PDB entry 8YDB | electron microscopy, 3.40 A resolution | chains J and T of the 12 polymer chains in the assembly

[Chain J]
Molecule: Cas8f fusion with HNH
Source organism: Selenomonas sp
Sequence (344 residues; numbered 1 to 344; the number before each row is that of its first residue):
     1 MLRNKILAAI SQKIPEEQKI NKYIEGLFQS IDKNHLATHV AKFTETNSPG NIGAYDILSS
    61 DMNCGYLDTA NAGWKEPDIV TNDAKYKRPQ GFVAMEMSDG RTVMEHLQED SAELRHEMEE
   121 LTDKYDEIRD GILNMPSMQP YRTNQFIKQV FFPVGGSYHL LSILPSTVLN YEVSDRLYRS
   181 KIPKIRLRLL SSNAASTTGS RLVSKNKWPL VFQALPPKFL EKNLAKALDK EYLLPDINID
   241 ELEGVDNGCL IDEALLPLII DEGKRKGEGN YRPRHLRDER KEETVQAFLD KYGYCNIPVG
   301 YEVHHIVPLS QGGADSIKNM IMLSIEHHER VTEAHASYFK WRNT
Not modelled in the structure: 341-344

[Chain T]
Molecule: TS
Source organism: Selenomonas sp
Sequence (32 nucleotides; each row starts with the number of its first residue):
    22 GTGGCCTTAT TAAATGACTT CTCCGCTAAT AC

[Interface between chain J and chain T]
Residue-residue contacts (13; chain J residue first):
  Lys42(J) - C47(T)  salt bridge to the phosphate
  Thr46(J) - G46(T)  phosphate contact
  Ser48(J) - C47(T)  phosphate contact
  Pro49(J) - C47(T)  phosphate contact
  Asn82(J) - C47(T)  phosphate contact
  Asn82(J) - DT48(T)  hydrogen bond to the phosphate
  Asp83(J) - C47(T)  phosphate contact
  Lys85(J) - G46(T)  base contact
  Lys85(J) - C47(T)  base contact
  Lys85(J) - DT48(T)  hydrogen bond to the sugar
  Asn193(J) - C45(T)  base contact
  Thr197(J) - C45(T)  base contact
  Thr197(J) - G46(T)  sugar contact
Other interface residues (no listed pair), chain J (13 interface residues in all): Asn47, Ala84, Tyr86, Ser191
Other interface residues (no listed pair), chain T (5 interface residues in all): A49

[Overview]
13 residues of chain J and 5 residues of chain T are in contact, with 2 hydrogen bonds and 1 salt bridge.
Polar pairs include Lys85(J)-DT48(T), Asn82(J)-DT48(T) and Lys42(J)-C47(T).
Chain J is Cas8f fusion with HNH and chain T is TS, both from Selenomonas sp; the structure, Type I-FHNH
Cascade-dsDNA intermediate complex, was determined by electron microscopy together with 8YEO, 8YH9 and 8YHA
from the same study.
